1LEK - chains A and B of the 3 polymer chains in the assembly; structure by X-ray diffraction, 2.15 A resolution.

# Chain A
Protein: H-2 class I histocompatibility antigen, K-B alpha chain
Source organism: Mus musculus
Notes: fragment: extracellular domain, sequence database residues 22-295, numbered 1-274
UniProtKB: P01901 (HA1B_MOUSE); residues 1-274 here correspond to UniProt positions 22-295 (UniProt number = residue number + 21)
Chain sequence (274 residues; numbered 1 to 274; the number before each row is that of its first residue):
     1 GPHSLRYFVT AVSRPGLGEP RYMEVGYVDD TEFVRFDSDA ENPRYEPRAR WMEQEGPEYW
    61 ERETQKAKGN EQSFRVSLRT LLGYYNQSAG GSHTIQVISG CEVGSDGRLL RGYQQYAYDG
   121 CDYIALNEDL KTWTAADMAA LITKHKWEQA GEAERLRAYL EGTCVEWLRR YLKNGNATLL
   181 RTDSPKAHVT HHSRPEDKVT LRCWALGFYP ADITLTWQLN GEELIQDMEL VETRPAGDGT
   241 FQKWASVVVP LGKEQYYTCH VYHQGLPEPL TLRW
Modified positions: C121 (s-hydroxycysteine; CSO)
Curated features (UniProtKB/Swiss-Prot):
  - glycosylation (N-linked (GlcNAc...) asparagine): N86, N176
Cystine bridges: C101-C164, C203-C259
Covalent attachments: N-acetylglucosamine (NAG) linked to N86; glycan linked to N176
Reported in the primary citation:
  - conformationally variable residues (side-chain flip): S73
  - contacts within the chain: S73-S77 (water-mediated contact)

# Chain B
Protein: Beta-2-microglobulin
Source organism: Mus musculus
Notes: fragment: sequence database residues 21-119, numbered 1-99
UniProtKB: P01887 (B2MG_MOUSE); residues 1-99 here correspond to UniProt positions 21-119 (UniProt number = residue number + 20)
Chain sequence (99 residues; row label = number of the first residue in the row):
     1 IQKTPQIQVY SRHPPENGKP NILNCYVTQF HPPHIEIQML KNGKKIPKVE MSDMSFSKDW
    61 SFYILAHTEF TPTETDTYAC RVKHDSMAEP KTVYWDRDM
Cystine bridges: C25-C80

# How chain A and chain B interact
Pairs across the interface - 60 pairs, chain A then chain B:
  F8(A) with S55(B); F56(B)
  V9(A) with F56(B)
  T10(A) with F56(B); F62(B)
  V12(A) with P33(B), hydrophobic
  M23(A) with M54(B), hydrophobic
  V25(A) with M54(B)
  Y27(A) with D53(B); M54(B), hydrogen bond (side chain-backbone)
  E32(A) with S52(B); D53(B), hydrogen bond (side chain-backbone)
  R35(A) with M51(B), hydrogen bond (side chain-backbone)
  R48(A) with M51(B), hydrogen bond (side chain-backbone); S52(B)
  T94(A) with P33(B)
  Q96(A) with H31(B), hydrogen bond; F56(B); W60(B), hydrogen bond (side chain-backbone); F62(B)
  V97(A) with F56(B)
  I98(A) with F56(B), hydrophobic; W60(B), hydrophobic
  Q115(A) with W60(B)
  Y116(A) with W60(B)
  A117(A) with W60(B)
  D119(A) with I1(B); H31(B)
  G120(A) with I1(B); H31(B); W60(B)
  C121(A) with I1(B)
  D122(A) with W60(B), hydrogen bond
  T190(A) with M99(B), hydrogen bond (side chain-backbone)
  H192(A) with D98(B), hydrogen bond (side chain-backbone); M99(B), hydrogen bond (side chain-backbone)
  R202(A) with M99(B), hydrogen bond (side chain-backbone)
  W204(A) with M99(B), hydrogen bond (side chain-backbone)
  L206(A) with P14(B), hydrophobic
  G207(A) with R12(B)
  V231(A) with Q8(B)
  E232(A) with Q29(B), hydrogen bond; Y63(B), hydrogen bond
  R234(A) with Q8(B), hydrogen bond; Y10(B); Y26(B)
  P235(A) with Y10(B), hydrogen bond (backbone-side chain); Y26(B); D53(B); L65(B), hydrophobic
  A236(A) with R12(B); I22(B); N24(B), hydrogen bond (backbone-side chain)
  G237(A) with N24(B), hydrogen bond (backbone-side chain); L65(B); H67(B)
  D238(A) with R12(B), salt bridge
  T240(A) with R12(B), hydrogen bond
  Q242(A) with Y10(B); S11(B), hydrogen bond (side chain-backbone)
Also at the interface, not in a pair above, chain A (38 interface residues in all): T233, W244
Also at the interface, not in a pair above, chain B (26 interface residues in all): D59

# Summary
38 residues of chain A face 26 of chain B across their interface; the contacts include 20 hydrogen bonds and 1
salt bridge. Polar pairs include D238(A)-R12(B), Y27(A)-M54(B) and E32(A)-D53(B). Covalently linked
N-acetylglucosamine: at N86(A). The paper reports conformational variability at S73(A); contacts within the
chain involving S73(A) and S77(A).
Here chain A is H-2 class I histocompatibility antigen, K-B alpha chain and chain B is Beta-2-microglobulin,
both from Mus musculus. Entry 1LEK (Crystal Structure of H-2Kbm3 bound to dEV8) was determined by X-ray
diffraction (same publication as 1MWA and 1LEG).
